8RHT - chain A; structure by X-ray diffraction, 2.90 A resolution.

== Chain A ==
Name: Bifunctional dihydrofolate reductase-thymidylate synthase
Source organism: Trypanosoma brucei brucei
Notes: EC 1.5.1.3, 2.1.1.45
UniProtKB: Q27783 (DRTS_TRYBB); residues 1-241 here = UniProt positions 1-241
Chain sequence (244 residues; numbered -2 to 241; the number before each row is that of its first residue; numbers below 1 keep their minus sign (Gly-2 is residue -2)):
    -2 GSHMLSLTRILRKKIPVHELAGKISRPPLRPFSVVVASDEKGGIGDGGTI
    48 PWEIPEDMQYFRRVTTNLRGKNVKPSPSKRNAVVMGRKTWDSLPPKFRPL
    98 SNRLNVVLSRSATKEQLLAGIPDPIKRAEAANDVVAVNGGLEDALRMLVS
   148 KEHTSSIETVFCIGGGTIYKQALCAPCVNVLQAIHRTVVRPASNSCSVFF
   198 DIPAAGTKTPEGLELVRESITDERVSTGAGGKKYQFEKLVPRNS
Unresolved in the structure: -2 to 22, 240-241
Sequence notes: expression tag (-2 to 0)
Ligand contacts:
  - Mecillinam, bound form (A1H0S; 4,4,7,8-tetramethyl-10H-[1,3,5]triazino[1,2-a]benzimidazol-2-amine): Val32, Val33, Ala34, Ile47, Trp49, Asp54, Met55, Phe58, Thr86, Leu90, Phe94, Ile160, Tyr166, Thr184
  - NADPH (NDP; NADPH dihydro-nicotinamide-adenine-dinucleotide phosphate): Val32, Val33, Ala34, Ile41, Gly42, Asp43, Gly44, Gly45, Thr46, Ile47, Gly83, Arg84, Lys85, Thr86, Ser89, Leu105, Ser106, Arg107, Ser108, Gly136, Gly137, Ile160, Gly161, Gly162, Gly163, Thr164, Ile165, Tyr166, Gln168, Val195
UniProt features mapped onto this chain:
  - binding site (substrate): Val32, Asp54, Ile160, Tyr166, Thr184
  - binding site (NADP(+)): Ala34, Gly40 to Thr46, Arg84 to Thr86, Leu105 to Ser108, Gly161 to Gln168

== Overview ==
Chain A binds NADPH and Mecillinam, bound form. From UniProt: 5 substrate-binding residues and 23
NADP+-binding residues.
Chain A is Bifunctional dihydrofolate reductase-thymidylate synthase (Trypanosoma brucei brucei); the
structure, Crystal Structure of Trypanosoma brucei DHFR in complex with the cofactor and inhibitor P25, was
determined by X-ray diffraction together with 8RHU, 8RHV, 8RHW, 8RHX and 8RHY from the same study.
